Entry 1ZQB (X-ray diffraction, 3.20 A resolution); this record covers chains T and A of the 3 polymer chains in the assembly.

[Chain T]
Molecule: 8-nt DNA strand
Sequence (8 nucleotides; each row starts with the number of its first residue):
     1 CATTAGAA

[Chain A]
Molecule: Protein (DNA polymerase beta (e.c.2.7.7.7))
From: Homo sapiens
UniProt: P06746 (DPOB_HUMAN); residues 2-335 here correspond to UniProt positions 1-334 (UniProt number = residue number - 1)
Sequence (335 residues; row label = number of the first residue in the row):
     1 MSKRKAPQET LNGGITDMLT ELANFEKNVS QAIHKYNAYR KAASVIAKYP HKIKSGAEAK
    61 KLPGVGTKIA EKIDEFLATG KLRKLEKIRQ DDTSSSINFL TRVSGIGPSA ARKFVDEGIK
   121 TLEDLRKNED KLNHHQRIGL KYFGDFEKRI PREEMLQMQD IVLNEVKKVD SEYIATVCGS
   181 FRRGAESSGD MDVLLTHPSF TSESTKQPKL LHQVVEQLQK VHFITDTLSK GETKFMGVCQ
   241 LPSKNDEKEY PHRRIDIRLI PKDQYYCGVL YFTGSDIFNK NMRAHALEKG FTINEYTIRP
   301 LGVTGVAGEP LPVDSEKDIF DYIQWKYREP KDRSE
Disordered / not traced: 1-8
Swiss-Prot annotation at these positions:
  - binding site (K(+)): Lys-61
  - binding site (Na(+)): Lys-61

[How chain T and chain A interact]
Residue-residue contacts (11):
  DA2(T) with Tyr-296(A), sugar contact
  DT3(T) with Thr-233(A), phosphate contact; Lys-234(A), phosphate contact
  DT4(T) with Ser-229(A), phosphate contact; Gly-231(A), phosphate contact; Glu-232(A), hydrogen bond to the phosphate; Thr-233(A), hydrogen bond to the phosphate; Lys-234(A), hydrogen bond to the phosphate
  DA5(T) with Ser-229(A), phosphate contact; Lys-230(A), phosphate contact
  DG6(T) with Asn-133(A), phosphate contact
Also at the interface, not in a pair above, chain A (9 interface residues in all): His-134

[Overview]
The interface between chain T and chain A involves 5 residues on one side and 9 on the other, with 3 hydrogen
bonds. Polar contacts include DT4(T)/Glu-232(A), DT4(T)/Thr-233(A) and DT4(T)/Lys-234(A). UniProt lists
K+-binding residue Lys-61(A) and Na+-binding residue Lys-61(A) on chain A.
Here chain T is an 8-nt DNA strand and chain A is Protein (DNA polymerase beta (e.c.2.7.7.7)) (Homo sapiens).
Entry 1ZQB (DNA polymerase beta (pol B) (e.c.2.7.7.7) complexed with seven base pairs of DNA; soaked in the
...) was determined by X-ray diffraction (same publication as 1ZQA, 1ZQC, 1ZQD, 1ZQE, 1ZQG, 1ZQH and 28
further entries).
